PDB entry 3BDM | X-ray diffraction, 2.70 A resolution | chains A and G of the 28 polymer chains in the assembly

== Chain A ==
Name: Proteasome component Y7
Source organism: Saccharomyces cerevisiae
Notes: EC 3.4.25.1
UniProtKB: P23639 (PSA2_YEAST); the construct lacks a stretch of the UniProt sequence and is renumbered around it, so the offset changes along the chain: 4-102 = UniProt 1-99; 103-147 = UniProt 101-145; 148-200 = UniProt 147-199; 202-209 = UniProt 200-207; 2 more segments
Chain sequence (250 residues; row label = number of the first residue in the row; note: 1 number in that range is skipped by the numbering (no residue carries it; nothing is unmodelled there); a row labelled like 21A-21B holds insertion residues (21A, then the next letters in order)):
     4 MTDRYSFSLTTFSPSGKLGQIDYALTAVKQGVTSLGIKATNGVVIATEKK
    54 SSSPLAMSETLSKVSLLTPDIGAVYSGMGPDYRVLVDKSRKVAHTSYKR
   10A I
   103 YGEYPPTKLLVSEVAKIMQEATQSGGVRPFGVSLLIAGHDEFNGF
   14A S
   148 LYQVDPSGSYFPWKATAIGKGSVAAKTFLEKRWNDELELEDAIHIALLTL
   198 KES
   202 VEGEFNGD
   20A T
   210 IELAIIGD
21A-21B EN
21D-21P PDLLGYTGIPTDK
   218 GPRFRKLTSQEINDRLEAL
UniProt features mapped onto this chain:
  - cross-link: Lys110 (Glycyl lysine isopeptide (Lys-Gly) (interchain with G-Cter in ubiquitin))

== Chain G ==
Name: Proteasome component C7-alpha
Source organism: Saccharomyces cerevisiae
Notes: EC 3.4.25.1
UniProtKB: P21243 (PSA6_YEAST); the construct lacks a stretch of the UniProt sequence and is renumbered around it, so the offset changes along the chain: -3 to 34 = UniProt 1-38; 35-143 = UniProt 40-148; 144-179 = UniProt 150-185; 186-218 = UniProt 199-231; 1 more segments
Chain sequence (252 residues; numbered -3 to 240 plus 14 insertion-coded residues; 6 numbers in that range are skipped by the numbering (no residue carries them; nothing is unmodelled there); the number before each row is that of its first residue; a row labelled like 17A-17E holds insertion residues (17A, then the next letters in order); numbers below 1 keep their minus sign (Met-3 is residue -3)):
    -3 MSGAAAASAAGYDRHITIFSPEGRLYQVEYAFKATNQT
   34A N
    35 INSLAVRGKDCTVVISQKKVPDKLLDPTTVSYIFCISRTIGMVVNGPIPD
    85 ARNAALRAKAEAAEFRYKYGYDMPCDVLAKRMANLSQIYTQRAYMRPLGV
   135 ILTFVSVDE
   14A E
   144 LGPSIYKTDPAGYYVGYKATATGPKQQEITTNLENH
17A-17E FKKSK
18A-18D IDHI
   184 N
18G-18H EE
   18M S
   186 WEKVVEFAITHMIDALGTEFSKNDLEVGVATKD
   220 KFFTLSAENIEERLVAIAEQD
Not modelled in the structure: -3 to 5

== Interface between chain A and chain G ==
Contacting residue pairs (65; chain A residue first):
  Asp6(A) - Arg126(G)  salt bridge
  Asp6(A) - Tyr128(G)
  Tyr8(A) - Ile12(G)
  Tyr8(A) - Ala127(G)  hydrophobic
  Tyr8(A) - Tyr128(G)  hydrophobic
  Leu12(A) - Ala127(G)  hydrophobic
  Gln23(A) - Ile14(G)
  Gln23(A) - Phe15(G)  hydrogen bond (side chain-backbone)
  Tyr26(A) - Phe15(G)  hydrophobic
  Tyr26(A) - Ser16(G)
  Tyr26(A) - Pro17(G)  hydrophobic
  Tyr26(A) - Gly19(G)
  Ala27(A) - Phe15(G)  hydrophobic
  Thr29(A) - Pro17(G)
  Thr29(A) - Glu18(G)
  Ala30(A) - Gly19(G)
  Pro57(A) - Lys161(G)  hydrogen bond (backbone-side chain)
  Pro57(A) - Glu177(G)
  Leu58(A) - Phe17A(G)  hydrophobic
  Leu58(A) - Tyr160(G)
  Leu58(A) - Lys161(G)  hydrogen bond (backbone-backbone)
  Leu58(A) - Ala162(G)
  Leu58(A) - Thr173(G)
  Ala59(A) - Gly159(G)
  Ala59(A) - Tyr160(G)  hydrophobic
  Met60(A) - Arg41(G)
  Met60(A) - Val158(G)
  Met60(A) - Gly159(G)  hydrogen bond (backbone-backbone)
  Met60(A) - Tyr160(G)
  Met60(A) - Lys161(G)
  Thr63(A) - Tyr149(G)
  Thr63(A) - Val158(G)
  Thr63(A) - Gly159(G)  hydrogen bond (side chain-backbone)
  Leu64(A) - Tyr157(G)
  Leu64(A) - Val158(G)  hydrophobic
  Met81(A) - Phe15(G)  hydrophobic
  Met81(A) - Leu21(G)  hydrophobic
  Pro83(A) - Gln121(G)
  Pro83(A) - Ala154(G)
  Pro83(A) - Gly155(G)
  Pro83(A) - Tyr156(G)
  Asp84(A) - Gln121(G)
  Arg86(A) - Ala117(G)  hydrogen bond (side chain-backbone)
  Arg86(A) - Asn118(G)
  Arg86(A) - Gly155(G)  hydrogen bond (side chain-backbone)
  Arg86(A) - Tyr157(G)
  Val87(A) - Asn118(G)
  Val87(A) - Gln121(G)
  Asp90(A) - Lys114(G)  salt bridge
  Asp90(A) - Asn118(G)
  Gly128(A) - Gln125(G)
  Gly128(A) - Arg126(G)
  Gly128(A) - Ala127(G)  hydrogen bond (backbone-backbone)
  Val129(A) - Gln125(G)
  Val129(A) - Arg126(G)
  Arg130(A) - Thr13(G)
  Arg130(A) - Phe15(G)
  Arg130(A) - Leu21(G)
  Arg130(A) - Gln121(G)
  Arg130(A) - Thr124(G)  hydrogen bond (side chain-backbone)
  Arg130(A) - Gln125(G)  hydrogen bond (backbone-backbone)
  Pro131(A) - Phe15(G)
  Pro131(A) - Gln125(G)
  Phe132(A) - Gln125(G)
  Gly133(A) - Phe15(G)
Interface residues without a listed pair, chain A (33 interface residues in all): Met4, Thr5, Gln33, Ser55, Ser56, Ala123, Gly127
Interface residues without a listed pair, chain G (33 interface residues in all): Leu176

== In short ==
The chain A/chain G interface involves 33 residues from each chain; the contacts include 10 hydrogen bonds and
2 salt bridges. Polar contacts include Asp6(A)-Arg126(G), Asp90(A)-Lys114(G) and Gln23(A)-Phe15(G).
Chain A is Proteasome component Y7 and chain G is Proteasome component C7-alpha, both from Saccharomyces
cerevisiae; the structure, yeast 20S proteasome:glidobactin A-complex, was determined by X-ray diffraction
(same publication as 2ZCY).
